6FMK - chains A and B of the 3 polymer chains in the assembly; structure by X-ray diffraction, 2.75 A resolution.

== Chain A ==
Molecule: Elongin-B
Source organism: Homo sapiens
Reference sequence: Q15370 (ELOB_HUMAN); residues 1-104 here = UniProt positions 1-104
Amino-acid sequence (104 residues; row label = number of the first residue in the row):
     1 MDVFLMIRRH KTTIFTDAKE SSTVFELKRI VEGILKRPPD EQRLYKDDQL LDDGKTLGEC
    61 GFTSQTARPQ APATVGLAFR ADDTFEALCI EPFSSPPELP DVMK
Modified positions: Cys60 (S-(dimethylarsenic)cysteine; CAS); Cys89 (S-(dimethylarsenic)cysteine; CAS)
Curated features (UniProtKB/Swiss-Prot):
  - modified residue: Met1 (N-acetylmethionine), Thr84 (Phosphothreonine)

== Chain B ==
Molecule: Elongin-C
Source organism: Homo sapiens
Reference sequence: Q15369 (ELOC_HUMAN); residue numbers follow UniProt; this construct covers 17-112
Amino-acid sequence (97 residues; each row starts with the number of its first residue):
    16 MMYVKLISSD GHEFIVKREH ALTSGTIKAM LSGPGQFAEN ETNEVNFREI PSHVLSKVCM
    76 YFTYKVRYTN SSTEIPEFPI APEIALELLM AANFLDC
Disordered / not traced: 48-57
Differences from the reference sequence: initiating methionine (16)

== How chain A and chain B interact ==
Residue-residue contacts - 52 pairs, chain A then chain B:
  Phe4(A) - Thr78(B)
  Met6(A) - Met75(B)  hydrophobic
  Arg8(A) - His27(B)
  Lys11(A) - Asp25(B)  hydrogen bond (side chain-backbone)
  Lys11(A) - Gly26(B)
  Lys11(A) - His27(B)
  Lys11(A) - Glu28(B)  hydrogen bond (backbone-backbone)
  Thr12(A) - Glu28(B)
  Thr13(A) - Glu28(B)  hydrogen bond (backbone-backbone)
  Thr13(A) - Phe29(B)
  Thr13(A) - Ile30(B)  hydrogen bond (backbone-backbone)
  Ile14(A) - Ile30(B)
  Phe15(A) - Tyr18(B)
  Phe15(A) - Phe29(B)  hydrophobic
  Phe15(A) - Ile30(B)  hydrogen bond (backbone-backbone)
  Phe15(A) - Val31(B)  hydrophobic
  Phe15(A) - Ser71(B)
  Phe15(A) - Cys74(B)  hydrophobic
  Phe15(A) - Met75(B)  hydrophobic
  Thr16(A) - Tyr18(B)  hydrogen bond
  Asp17(A) - Lys32(B)  salt bridge
  Ile34(A) - Tyr18(B)
  Ile34(A) - Ile30(B)  hydrophobic
  Pro69(A) - Met75(B)
  Pro69(A) - Thr78(B)
  Pro69(A) - Tyr79(B)  hydrophobic
  Pro69(A) - Arg82(B)
  Gln70(A) - Met75(B)
  Gln70(A) - Tyr79(B)
  Gln70(A) - Pro91(B)
  Gln70(A) - Phe93(B)
  Gln70(A) - Pro94(B)
  Pro72(A) - Met75(B)
  Glu91(A) - His27(B)
  Pro92(A) - His27(B)  hydrogen bond (backbone-side chain)
  Phe93(A) - His27(B)
  Phe93(A) - Phe29(B)  hydrophobic
  Phe93(A) - Ser67(B)
  Phe93(A) - Ser71(B)
  Ser94(A) - Asp25(B)
  Ser94(A) - Pro66(B)
  Ser94(A) - Ser67(B)  hydrogen bond (backbone-side chain)
  Ser94(A) - His68(B)  hydrogen bond
  Ser95(A) - His68(B)
  Pro96(A) - His68(B)
  Pro96(A) - Glu98(B)
  Pro97(A) - Glu102(B)
  Leu99(A) - Pro97(B)
  Leu99(A) - Glu98(B)
  Pro100(A) - Leu101(B)  hydrophobic
  Met103(A) - Pro97(B)
  Met103(A) - Leu101(B)  hydrophobic
Interface residues without a listed pair, chain A (26 interface residues in all): Ile30, Leu35
Interface residues without a listed pair, chain B (29 interface residues in all): Lys72, Tyr83, Glu92, Ile99

== Overview ==
26 residues of chain A and 29 residues of chain B are in contact; the contacts include 9 hydrogen bonds and 1
salt bridge. Polar pairs include Asp17(A)-Lys32(B), Lys11(A)-Asp25(B) and Thr16(A)-Tyr18(B).
Chain A is Elongin-B and chain B is Elongin-C, both from Homo sapiens; the structure, pVHL:EloB:EloC in
complex with N-((S)-1-((2S,4R)-4-hydroxy-2-((4-(4-methylthiazol-5-yl)benzyl)carbamothioyl)
pyrrolidin-1-yl)-1-thioxopropan-2-yl)acetamide (ligand 4), was determined by X-ray diffraction (same
publication as 6FMI and 6FMJ).
